7S0T - chains A and T of the 7 polymer chains in the assembly; structure by electron microscopy, 3.05 A resolution.

# Chain A
Molecule: DNA polymerase zeta catalytic subunit
Organism: Saccharomyces cerevisiae
Notes: EC 2.7.7.7
Reference sequence: P14284 (DPOZ_YEAST); residue numbers follow UniProt; this construct covers 1-1504
Sequence (1538 residues; numbered -33 to 1504; the number before each row is that of its first residue; numbers below 1 keep their minus sign (Met-33 is residue -33)):
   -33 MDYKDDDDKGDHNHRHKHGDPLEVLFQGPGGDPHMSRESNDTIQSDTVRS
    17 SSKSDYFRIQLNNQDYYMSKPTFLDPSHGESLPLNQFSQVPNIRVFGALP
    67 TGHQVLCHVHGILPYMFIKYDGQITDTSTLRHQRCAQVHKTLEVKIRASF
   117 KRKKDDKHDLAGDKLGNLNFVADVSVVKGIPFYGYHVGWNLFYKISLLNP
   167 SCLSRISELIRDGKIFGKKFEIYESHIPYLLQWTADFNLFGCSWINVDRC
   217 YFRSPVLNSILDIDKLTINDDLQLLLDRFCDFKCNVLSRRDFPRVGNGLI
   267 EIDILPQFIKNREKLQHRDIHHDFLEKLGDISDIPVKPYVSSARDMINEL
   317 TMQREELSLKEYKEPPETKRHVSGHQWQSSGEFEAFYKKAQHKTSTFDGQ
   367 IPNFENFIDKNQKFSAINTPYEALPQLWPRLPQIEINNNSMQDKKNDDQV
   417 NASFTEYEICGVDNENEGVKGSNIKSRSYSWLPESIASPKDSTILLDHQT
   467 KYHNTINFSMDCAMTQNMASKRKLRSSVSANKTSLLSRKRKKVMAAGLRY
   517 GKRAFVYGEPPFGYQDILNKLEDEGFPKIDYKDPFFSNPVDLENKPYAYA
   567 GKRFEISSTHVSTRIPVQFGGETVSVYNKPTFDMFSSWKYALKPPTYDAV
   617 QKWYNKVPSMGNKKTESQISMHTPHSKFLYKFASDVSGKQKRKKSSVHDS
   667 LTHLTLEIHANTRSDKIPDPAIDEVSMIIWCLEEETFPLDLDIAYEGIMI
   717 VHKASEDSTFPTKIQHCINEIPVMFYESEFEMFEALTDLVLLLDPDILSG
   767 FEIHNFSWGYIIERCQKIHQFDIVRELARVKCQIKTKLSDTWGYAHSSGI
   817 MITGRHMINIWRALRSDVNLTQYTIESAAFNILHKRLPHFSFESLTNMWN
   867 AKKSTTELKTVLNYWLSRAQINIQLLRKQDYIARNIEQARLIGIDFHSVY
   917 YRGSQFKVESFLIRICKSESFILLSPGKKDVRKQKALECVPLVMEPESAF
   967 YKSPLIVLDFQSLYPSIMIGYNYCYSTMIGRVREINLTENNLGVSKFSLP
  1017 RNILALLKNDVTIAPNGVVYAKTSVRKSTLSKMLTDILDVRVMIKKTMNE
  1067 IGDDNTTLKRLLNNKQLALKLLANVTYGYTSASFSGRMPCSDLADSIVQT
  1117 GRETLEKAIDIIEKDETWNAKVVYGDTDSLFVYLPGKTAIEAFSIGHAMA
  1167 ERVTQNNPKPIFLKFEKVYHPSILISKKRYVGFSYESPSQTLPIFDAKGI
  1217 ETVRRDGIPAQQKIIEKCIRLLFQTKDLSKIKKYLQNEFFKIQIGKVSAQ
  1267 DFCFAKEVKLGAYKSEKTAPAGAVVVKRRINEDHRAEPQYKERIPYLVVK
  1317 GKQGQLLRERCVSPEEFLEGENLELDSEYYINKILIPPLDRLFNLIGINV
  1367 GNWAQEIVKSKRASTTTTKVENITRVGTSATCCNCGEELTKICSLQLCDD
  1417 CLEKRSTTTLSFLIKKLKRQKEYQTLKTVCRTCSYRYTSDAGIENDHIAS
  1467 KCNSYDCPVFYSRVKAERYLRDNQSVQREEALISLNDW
Unresolved in the structure: -33 to 19, 118-129, 296-302, 321-326, 363-366, 377, 402-511, 625-660, 721-722, 799-804, 1065-1071, 1298-1301, 1317-1320, 1325-1326, 1331, 1337-1340, 1374-1419, 1503-1504
Sequence notes: initiating methionine (-33); expression tag (-32 to 0)
Ion coordination: Ca2+: Asp975, Phe976, Asp1144 (together with 2'-deoxycytidine-5'-triphosphate)
Small-molecule neighbours:
  - 2'-deoxycytidine-5'-triphosphate (DCP): Asp975, Phe976, Gln977, Ser978, Leu979, Tyr980, Pro981, Asn1090, Tyr1093, Thr1143, Asp1144
  - 4Fe-4S cluster (SF4): Arg852, Pro854, Val1445, Cys1446, Cys1449, Cys1468, Ser1470, Cys1473, Val1475, Phe1476, Arg1479
Curated features (UniProtKB/Swiss-Prot):
  - zinc finger: Cys1398 to Cys1417 (CysA-type)
  - motif: Cys1446 to Cys1473 (CysB motif)
  - binding site (Zn(2+)): Cys1398, Cys1401, Cys1414, Cys1417
  - binding site ([4Fe-4S] cluster): Cys1446, Cys1449, Cys1468, Cys1473
Reported in the primary citation:
  - catalytic residues: Asp975, Asp1144
  - conformationally variable residues (domain motion): Ser1044 to Ser1097
  - binding site for 2'-deoxycytidine-5'-triphosphate: Ser978, Leu979, Tyr980, Tyr1093

# Chain T
Molecule: 30-nt DNA strand
Sequence (30 nucleotides; each row starts with the number of its first residue; numbering starts at 0):
     0 TAATGATAGGGGAGGGAATCCCTCCCCTAC
Unresolved in the structure: 0, 15-29

# Chain A / chain T interface
Residue-residue contacts (37):
  Ser805(A) - DA1(T)  sugar contact
  Thr807(A) - DA1(T)  base contact
  Trp808(A) - DA1(T)  hydrogen bond to the base
  Trp808(A) - DA2(T)  sugar contact
  Arg918(A) - DA2(T)  phosphate contact
  Arg918(A) - DT3(T)  salt bridge to the phosphate
  Gly919(A) - DT3(T)  hydrogen bond to the phosphate
  Gly919(A) - DG4(T)  phosphate contact
  Ser920(A) - DG4(T)  hydrogen bond to the phosphate
  Gln921(A) - DG4(T)  sugar contact
  Leu953(A) - DA5(T)  phosphate contact
  Val956(A) - DA7(T)  phosphate contact
  Val959(A) - DA7(T)  phosphate contact
  Val959(A) - DG8(T)  phosphate contact
  Gly1094(A) - DG4(T)  sugar contact
  Ser1097(A) - DA5(T)  sugar contact
  Ala1098(A) - DG4(T)  phosphate contact
  Ala1098(A) - DA5(T)  phosphate contact
  Ser1099(A) - DA5(T)  phosphate contact
  Phe1100(A) - DG4(T)  phosphate contact
  Phe1100(A) - DA5(T)  hydrogen bond to the phosphate
  Ser1101(A) - DT3(T)  base contact
  Ser1101(A) - DA5(T)  phosphate contact
  Ser1192(A) - DG9(T)  sugar contact
  Lys1193(A) - DG8(T)  phosphate contact
  Arg1195(A) - DG8(T)  base contact
  Arg1195(A) - DG9(T)  sugar contact
  Arg1220(A) - DG9(T)  base contact
  Leu1322(A) - DG13(T)  phosphate contact
  Leu1322(A) - DG14(T)  phosphate contact
  Leu1323(A) - DA12(T)  sugar contact
  Leu1323(A) - DG13(T)  hydrogen bond to the phosphate
  Arg1324(A) - DG13(T)  hydrogen bond to the phosphate
  Lys1349(A) - DA12(T)  phosphate contact
  Pro1353(A) - DG11(T)  phosphate contact
  Arg1357(A) - DG10(T)  hydrogen bond to the phosphate
  Arg1357(A) - DG11(T)  salt bridge to the phosphate
Also at the interface, not in a pair above, chain A (30 interface residues in all): Asp806, Tyr917, Pro957, Tyr1093
Also at the interface, not in a pair above, chain T (14 interface residues in all): DT6

# Summary
30 residues of chain A and 14 residues of chain T are in contact; the contacts include 7 hydrogen bonds and 2
salt bridges. Polar contacts include Trp808(A)-DA1(T), Gly919(A)-DT3(T) and Ser920(A)-DG4(T). The paper
reports catalytic residues Asp975(A) and Asp1144(A); a binding site for 2'-deoxycytidine-5'-triphosphate at
Ser978(A), Leu979(A) and Tyr980(A) among others.
Chain A is DNA polymerase zeta catalytic subunit (Saccharomyces cerevisiae) and chain T is a 30-nt DNA strand;
the structure, Structure of DNA polymerase zeta with mismatched DNA, was determined by electron microscopy.
